PDB entry 5QZU | X-ray diffraction, 1.54 A resolution | chains A and B

# Chain A
Protein: Pre-mRNA-splicing factor 8
Organism: Saccharomyces cerevisiae (strain ATCC 204508 / S288c)
Notes: fragment: yPrp8 RNaseH
Reference sequence: P33334 (PRP8_YEAST); residue numbers follow UniProt; this construct covers 1836-2090
Amino-acid sequence (258 residues; each row starts with the number of its first residue):
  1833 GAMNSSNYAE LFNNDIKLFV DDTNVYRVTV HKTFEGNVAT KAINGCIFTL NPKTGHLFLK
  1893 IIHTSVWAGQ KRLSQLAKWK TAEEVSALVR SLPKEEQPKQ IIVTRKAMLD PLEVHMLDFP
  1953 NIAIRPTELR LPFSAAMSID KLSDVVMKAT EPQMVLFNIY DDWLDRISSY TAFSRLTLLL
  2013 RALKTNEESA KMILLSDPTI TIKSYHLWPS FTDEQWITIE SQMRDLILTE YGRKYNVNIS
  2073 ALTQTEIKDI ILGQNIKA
Not modelled in the structure: 2070-2090
Sequence notes: expression tag (1833-1835)
Curated features (UniProtKB/Swiss-Prot):
  - mutagenesis: Asp1853 (D1853A: Alters protein folding. Severely impaired growth. Strongly reduced growth at 35 degrees Celsius; when associated with A-1854; D1853N: Reduced growth at 30 degrees Celsius ...), Asp1854 (D1854A: Reduced growth at 30 degrees Celsius. Strongly reduced growth at 16 degrees Celsius. Strongly reduced growth at 35 degrees Celsius; when associated with A-1853 ...), Thr1855 (T1855A: Reduced growth at 30 degrees Celsius. Strongly reduced growth at 16 degrees Celsius), Thr1936 (T1936A: Reduced growth at 30 degrees Celsius. Strongly reduced growth at 16 degrees Celsius), Arg1937 (R1937K: Severely impaired growth. Reduced growth at 30 degrees Celsius. Strongly reduced growth at 16 degrees Celsius)

# Chain B
Protein: A1 cistron-splicing factor AAR2
Organism: Saccharomyces cerevisiae (strain ATCC 204508 / S288c)
Notes: fragment: GAMA - Aar2(1-152) - SSSSS - Aar2(171-317); engineered mutation(s): L153_D170delinsSSSSS
Reference sequence: P32357 (AAR2_YEAST); numbering as in UniProt; present here: 1-152, 171-317
Amino-acid sequence (308 residues; row label = number of the first residue in the row; note: 13 numbers in that range are skipped by the numbering (no residue carries them; nothing is unmodelled there); numbers below 1 keep their minus sign (Gly-3 is residue -3)):
    -3 GAMAMNTVPF TSAPIEVTIG IDQYSFNVKE NQPFHGIKDI PIGHVHVIHF QHADNSSMRY
    57 GYWFDCRMGN FYIQYDPKDG LYKMMEERDG AKFENIVHNF KERQMMVSYP KIDEDDTWYN
   117 LTEFVQMDKI RKIVRKDENQ FSYVDSSMTT VQENEL
   166 SSSSSDPAHS LNYTVINFKS REAIRPGHEM EDFLDKSYYL NTVMLQGIFK NSSNYFGELQ
   226 FAFLNAMFFG NYGSSLQWHA MIELICSSAT VPKHMLDKLD EILYYQIKTL PEQYSDILLN
   286 ERVWNICLYS SFQKNSLHNT EKIMENKYPE LL
Not modelled in the structure: -3 to 0, 166-169
Sequence notes: expression tag (-3 to 0); linker (166-170)
Curated features (UniProtKB/Swiss-Prot):
  - region: Leu261 to Ile282 (Leucine-zipper)
  - modified residue: Ser253 (Phosphoserine), Thr274 (Phosphothreonine)
  - mutagenesis: Ser253 (S253A: No effect on interaction with PRP8; S253D/E: Disrupts interaction with PRP8)

# How chain A and chain B interact
Pairs across the interface - 17 pairs, chain A then chain B:
  Gln1907(A) with Met195(B); Leu199(B)
  Leu1908(A) with Met195(B), hydrophobic
  Trp1911(A) with Glu194(B); Met195(B); Phe198(B), hydrophobic
  Asp1942(A) with Lys184(B), salt bridge; Phe198(B)
  Glu1945(A) with Lys184(B), salt bridge
  Val1946(A) with Ile189(B), hydrophobic; Glu194(B); Phe198(B), hydrophobic
  His1947(A) with Glu194(B), salt bridge
  Leu1949(A) with Lys184(B); Ser185(B); Arg186(B)
  Asp1950(A) with Arg186(B), salt bridge

# Summary
9 residues of chain A face 8 of chain B across their interface, with 4 salt bridges. Polar contacts include
Asp1942(A)-Lys184(B), Glu1945(A)-Lys184(B) and His1947(A)-Glu194(B). UniProt lists 5 mutagenesis sites on
chain A; one mutagenesis site on chain B.
Chain A is Pre-mRNA-splicing factor 8 and chain B is A1 cistron-splicing factor AAR2, both from Saccharomyces
cerevisiae (strain ATCC 204508 / S288c); the structure, PanDDA analysis group deposition -- Auto-refined data
of Aar2/RNaseH for ground state model 45, was determined by X-ray diffraction, deposited together with 5QY1,
5QY2, 5QY3, 5QY4, 5QY5, 5QY6 and 128 further entries.
